PDB entry 9GU5 | X-ray diffraction, 2.90 A resolution | chains E and F of the 7 polymer chains in the assembly

== Chain E (and F) ==
Name: RNA-binding protein Hfq
Organism: Escherichia coli (strain K12)
Notes: chain F of this document is another copy of the same molecule, construct and numbering; everything in this record applies to it too
Reference sequence: P0A6X3 (HFQ_ECOLI); residue numbers follow UniProt; this construct covers 1-102
Sequence (102 residues; row label = number of the first residue in the row):
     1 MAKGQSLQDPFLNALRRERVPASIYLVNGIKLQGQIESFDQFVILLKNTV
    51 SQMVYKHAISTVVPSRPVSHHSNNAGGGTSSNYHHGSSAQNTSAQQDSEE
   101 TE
Disordered / not traced: 1-4, 70-102
Construct notes: engineered mutation Ala-22 (Val in P0A6X3)
Curated features (UniProtKB/Swiss-Prot):
  - mutagenesis: Gln-8 (Q8A: No effect on Hfq condensate formation in both growing and late stationary phases), Asp-9 (D9A: No effect on Hfq condensate formation in both growing and late stationary phases), Arg-16 (R16A: Almost completely disrupts the ability of Hfq to form condensates in both growing and late stationary phases), Arg-19 (R19A: Almost completely disrupts the ability of Hfq to form condensates in both growing and late stationary phases), Tyr-25 (Y25D: Almost completely disrupts the ability of Hfq to form condensates in both growing and late stationary phases), Lys-31 (K31A: Almost completely disrupts the ability of Hfq to form condensates in both growing and late stationary phases)
Reported in the primary citation:
  - mutagenesis - K3A, Q8A, D9A, F11A, L12A, R16A, R17A, V22A, I24A, Y25A, L26A, G29A, I30A, L32A, G34A, I36A, F39A, L46A, V54A, Y55A, K56A, H57A, I59A, T61A, V62A: decreased growth
  - self-association interface (contacts with another copy of this molecule): Phe-11, Ile-59 (proposed by the authors, not directly observed)
  - mutagenesis - F11A, L12A, I24A, I30A, I36A, L46A, Y55A: decreased expression
  - mutagenesis - F11A, L12A, I24A, I36A, Y55A: decreased stability (from molecular simulation)
  - mutagenesis - V22A, G34A: unchanged stability
  - mutagenesis - V22A: unchanged binding to poly(U) RNA
  - mutagenesis - Y55A: abolished expression
  - mutagenesis - F11A, L12A, I24A, I36A: unchanged expression
  - mutagenesis - V22A: unchanged binding to U6
  - mutagenesis - G34A (2-fold): increased binding to U6

== Chain E / chain F interface ==
Pairs across the interface (32):
  Ser-6(E) / Asp-40(F)
  Leu-7(E) / Ser-38(F)
  Leu-7(E) / Asp-40(F)
  Leu-7(E) / Leu-45(F)  hydrophobic
  Leu-7(E) / Met-53(F)
  Gln-8(E) / Phe-42(F)
  Gln-8(E) / Val-43(F)
  Gln-8(E) / Met-53(F)
  Gln-8(E) / Tyr-55(F)  hydrogen bond
  Phe-11(E) / Ser-51(F)
  Phe-11(E) / Met-53(F)  hydrophobic
  Val-27(E) / Asn-28(F)
  Asn-28(E) / Asn-28(F)
  Ile-44(E) / Tyr-55(F)
  Lys-56(E) / Tyr-55(F)
  Lys-56(E) / His-57(F)  hydrogen bond (backbone-side chain)
  His-57(E) / His-57(F)
  Ile-59(E) / Tyr-55(F)
  Ile-59(E) / His-57(F)  hydrogen bond (backbone-side chain)
  Ser-60(E) / Met-53(F)
  Ser-60(E) / Val-54(F)
  Ser-60(E) / Tyr-55(F)  hydrogen bond (backbone-backbone)
  Ser-60(E) / Ala-58(F)
  Thr-61(E) / Leu-32(F)
  Thr-61(E) / Gln-52(F)
  Thr-61(E) / Met-53(F)
  Thr-61(E) / Val-54(F)
  Val-62(E) / Gln-52(F)
  Val-62(E) / Met-53(F)  hydrogen bond (backbone-backbone)
  Val-63(E) / Gln-52(F)
  Pro-64(E) / Val-50(F)
  Pro-64(E) / Ser-51(F)
Interface residues without a listed pair, chain E (18 interface residues in all): Gln-5, Gly-29, Ala-58
Interface residues without a listed pair, chain F (17 interface residues in all): Leu-26, Phe-39

== Overview ==
The interface between chain E and chain F involves 18 residues on one side and 17 on the other, with 5
hydrogen bonds. Among the polar pairs are Gln-8(E)/Tyr-55(F), Lys-56(E)/His-57(F) and Ile-59(E)/His-57(F).
From the paper: K3A, Q8A and D9A of chain E, among others, reduce growth; a self-association interface
involving Phe-11(E) and Ile-59(E); 25 substitutions were tested in all.
Chain E and chain F are both RNA-binding protein Hfq (Escherichia coli (strain K12)); the structure, Crystal
Structure of Hfq V22A, was determined by X-ray diffraction (same publication as 9H45).
